PDB entry 7D4P | electron microscopy, 2.70 A resolution | chains A and B of the 4 polymer chains in the assembly

[Chain A (and B)]
Protein: Short transient receptor potential channel 5
From: Homo sapiens
Notes: chain B of this document is another copy of the same molecule, construct and numbering; everything in this record applies to it too
UniProt: Q9UL62 (TRPC5_HUMAN); residue numbers follow UniProt; this construct covers 1-764
Sequence (764 residues; row label = number of the first residue in the row):
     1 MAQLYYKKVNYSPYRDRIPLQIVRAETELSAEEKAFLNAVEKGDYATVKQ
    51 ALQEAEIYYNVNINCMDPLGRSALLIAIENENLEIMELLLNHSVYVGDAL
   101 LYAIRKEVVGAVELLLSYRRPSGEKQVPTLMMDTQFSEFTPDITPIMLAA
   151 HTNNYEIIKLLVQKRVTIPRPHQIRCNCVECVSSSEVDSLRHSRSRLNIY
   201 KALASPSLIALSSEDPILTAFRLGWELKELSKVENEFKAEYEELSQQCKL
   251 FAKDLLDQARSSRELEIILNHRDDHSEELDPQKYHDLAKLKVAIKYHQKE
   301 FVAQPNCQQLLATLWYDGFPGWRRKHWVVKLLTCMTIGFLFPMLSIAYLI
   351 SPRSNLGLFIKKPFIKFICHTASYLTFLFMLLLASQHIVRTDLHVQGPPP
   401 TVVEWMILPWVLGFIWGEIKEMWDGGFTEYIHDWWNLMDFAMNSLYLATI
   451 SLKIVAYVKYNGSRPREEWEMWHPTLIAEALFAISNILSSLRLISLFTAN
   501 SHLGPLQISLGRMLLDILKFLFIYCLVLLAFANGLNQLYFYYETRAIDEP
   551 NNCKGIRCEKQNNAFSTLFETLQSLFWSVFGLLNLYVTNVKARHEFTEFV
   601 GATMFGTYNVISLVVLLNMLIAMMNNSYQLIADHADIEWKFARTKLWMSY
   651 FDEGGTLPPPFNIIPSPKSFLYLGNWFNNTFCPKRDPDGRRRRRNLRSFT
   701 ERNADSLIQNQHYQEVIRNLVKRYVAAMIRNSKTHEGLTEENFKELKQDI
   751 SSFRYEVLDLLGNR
Unresolved in the structure: 1-16, 119-133, 274-285, 387-391, 665-705, 735-738, 763-764
Cystine bridges: Cys-553/Cys-558
Ion coordination: Zn2+: His-172, Cys-176, Cys-178, Cys-181; Ca2+: Glu-418, Asn-436, Asp-439
Ligand contacts:
  - Clemizole (GX0; 1-[(4-chlorophenyl)methyl]-2-(pyrrolidin-1-ylmethyl)benzimidazole): Tyr-374, Gly-413, Phe-414, Gly-417, Glu-418, Asp-439, Met-442, Asn-443, Tyr-446, Ser-489, Arg-492, Leu-493, Ser-495, Leu-496, Pro-659, Asn-662
  - phosphatidylethanolamine (PTY), molecule 1: Asp-433, Trp-434, Trp-435, Leu-437, Met-438, Ile-484, Ile-487, Leu-488, Leu-491, Gln-507, Gly-511, Leu-514
  - phosphatidylethanolamine (PTY), molecule 2: Phe-531, Val-600, Thr-603, Met-604, Thr-607, Ile-611
  - YZY ((2S)-2-(hexadecanoyloxy)-3-hydroxypropyl (9Z)-octadec-9-enoate), molecule 1: Leu-514, Phe-520, Leu-521, Tyr-524, Leu-528, Arg-557, Phe-569, Leu-572, Gln-573, Phe-576, Trp-577, Val-579, Ser-612, Leu-617
  - YZY, molecule 2: Phe-599, Ala-602, Thr-603, Gly-606, Thr-607, Val-610, Ile-611, Val-614, Val-615, Leu-616
UniProt features mapped onto this chain:
  - binding site (Zn(2+)): His-172, Cys-176, Cys-178, Cys-181
  - binding site (Ca(2+)): Glu-418, Glu-421, Asn-436, Asp-439
  - glycosylation: Asn-461 (N-linked (GlcNAc...) asparagine)
From the paper describing this entry:
  - binding site for Clemizole: Tyr-374, Phe-414, Gly-417, Glu-418, Asp-439, Met-442, Asn-443, Tyr-446, Arg-492, Ser-495, Leu-496, Pro-659
  - mutagenesis - F414M, S495A: unchanged binding to Clemizole
  - mutagenesis - N443L: decreased binding to Clemizole
  - specificity-determining residues: Asn-443
  - Ca2+ coordination: Glu-418, Glu-421, Asn-436, Asp-439
  - binding site for YZY: Tyr-524, Leu-528, Gln-573, Phe-576, Trp-577, Val-579, Val-610, Ile-611, Leu-616, Leu-617

[Interface between chain A and chain B]
Residue-residue contacts (165; chain A residue first):
  Arg-17(A) / Thr-167(B)
  Arg-17(A) / Ile-168(B)
  Arg-17(A) / Arg-170(B)
  Ile-18(A) / Thr-167(B)
  Ile-18(A) / Ile-168(B)  hydrogen bond (backbone-backbone)
  Ile-18(A) / Arg-170(B)
  Ile-18(A) / Leu-203(B)  hydrophobic
  Pro-19(A) / Thr-167(B)
  Leu-20(A) / Ile-146(B)  hydrophobic
  Leu-20(A) / Val-162(B)
  Leu-20(A) / Val-166(B)  hydrogen bond (backbone-backbone)
  Leu-20(A) / Ile-168(B)  hydrophobic
  Leu-20(A) / Leu-208(B)  hydrophobic
  Leu-20(A) / Ser-212(B)
  Gln-21(A) / Val-162(B)
  Gln-21(A) / Ser-212(B)  hydrogen bond (backbone-backbone)
  Ile-22(A) / Val-162(B)  hydrophobic
  Val-23(A) / Ser-212(B)
  Val-23(A) / Ser-213(B)
  Val-23(A) / Glu-214(B)
  Arg-24(A) / Ile-209(B)
  Arg-24(A) / Ala-210(B)  hydrogen bond (side chain-backbone)
  Arg-24(A) / Ser-213(B)  hydrogen bond (side chain-backbone)
  Arg-24(A) / Glu-214(B)
  Arg-24(A) / Pro-216(B)
  Arg-24(A) / Gln-714(B)
  Arg-24(A) / Ile-717(B)
  Arg-24(A) / Arg-718(B)
  Arg-24(A) / Val-721(B)
  Glu-28(A) / Gln-163(B)
  Pro-68(A) / Tyr-155(B)
  Pro-68(A) / Lys-159(B)
  Leu-69(A) / Glu-156(B)
  Leu-69(A) / Ile-729(B)  hydrophobic
  Arg-71(A) / Lys-733(B)
  Glu-79(A) / Lys-733(B)  salt bridge
  Arg-105(A) / Arg-730(B)  hydrogen bond (backbone-side chain)
  Phe-136(A) / Lys-722(B)
  Phe-136(A) / Arg-723(B)
  Phe-136(A) / Ala-726(B)  hydrophobic
  Ser-137(A) / Arg-260(B)  hydrogen bond (backbone-side chain)
  Glu-138(A) / Ala-726(B)
  Thr-140(A) / Arg-260(B)
  Arg-175(A) / Arg-324(B)
  Cys-176(A) / Arg-324(B)
  Asn-177(A) / Arg-324(B)  hydrogen bond
  Asp-188(A) / Ser-261(B)
  Asp-188(A) / Ser-262(B)  hydrogen bond (side chain-backbone)
  Ser-189(A) / Ser-262(B)  hydrogen bond (backbone-side chain)
  Ser-189(A) / Gln-309(B)
  Leu-190(A) / Arg-260(B)
  Leu-190(A) / Ser-261(B)
  Leu-190(A) / Ser-262(B)  hydrogen bond (backbone-side chain)
  Leu-190(A) / Asn-306(B)
  Arg-191(A) / Ser-261(B)
  Val-233(A) / Arg-323(B)
  Glu-234(A) / Arg-323(B)  salt bridge
  Asn-235(A) / Arg-323(B)
  Glu-236(A) / Pro-305(B)
  Glu-236(A) / Gln-308(B)
  Glu-236(A) / Arg-323(B)
  Glu-236(A) / Lys-640(B)  salt bridge
  Lys-519(A) / His-502(B)
  Lys-519(A) / Leu-506(B)
  Phe-522(A) / Phe-497(B)  hydrophobic
  Phe-522(A) / Leu-503(B)  hydrophobic
  Ile-523(A) / Phe-497(B)  hydrophobic
  Ile-523(A) / Leu-510(B)  hydrophobic
  Leu-526(A) / Ser-490(B)
  Leu-526(A) / Leu-493(B)  hydrophobic
  Leu-526(A) / Ile-494(B)  hydrophobic
  Leu-526(A) / Phe-497(B)  hydrophobic
  Ala-530(A) / Ile-487(B)
  Ala-530(A) / Ser-490(B)
  Ala-530(A) / Leu-491(B)  hydrophobic
  Phe-531(A) / Ile-487(B)  hydrophobic
  Asn-533(A) / Leu-382(B)
  Asn-533(A) / Asn-486(B)
  Asn-533(A) / Ser-490(B)
  Gly-534(A) / Ala-483(B)
  Gly-534(A) / Ile-487(B)
  Asn-536(A) / Ser-385(B)
  Gln-537(A) / Leu-381(B)
  Gln-537(A) / Ala-384(B)
  Gln-537(A) / Ser-385(B)
  Gln-537(A) / Phe-482(B)
  Gln-537(A) / Asn-486(B)  hydrogen bond
  Leu-538(A) / Ala-480(B)  hydrophobic
  Phe-540(A) / Ser-385(B)
  Tyr-541(A) / Leu-393(B)
  Tyr-541(A) / Arg-466(B)
  Tyr-541(A) / Glu-479(B)  hydrogen bond
  Tyr-542(A) / Leu-476(B)
  Lys-560(A) / Glu-559(B)  salt bridge
  Leu-583(A) / Leu-582(B)
  Leu-585(A) / Ile-556(B)
  Leu-585(A) / Trp-577(B)  hydrophobic
  Leu-585(A) / Leu-582(B)  hydrophobic
  Tyr-586(A) / Arg-557(B)
  Tyr-586(A) / Cys-558(B)
  Tyr-586(A) / Glu-559(B)
  Thr-588(A) / Arg-557(B)
  Asn-589(A) / Arg-557(B)
  His-594(A) / Arg-466(B)  hydrogen bond (side chain-backbone)
  His-594(A) / Leu-476(B)
  Glu-595(A) / Met-471(B)
  Phe-596(A) / Met-471(B)
  Phe-596(A) / Trp-472(B)  hydrophobic
  Phe-596(A) / Ile-477(B)  hydrophobic
  Phe-596(A) / Ala-480(B)  hydrophobic
  Phe-599(A) / Phe-569(B)  hydrophobic
  Phe-599(A) / Gln-573(B)
  Ala-602(A) / Arg-557(B)
  Ala-602(A) / Trp-577(B)
  Met-604(A) / Ala-483(B)  hydrophobic
  Met-604(A) / Ile-484(B)  hydrophobic
  Met-604(A) / Ile-487(B)  hydrophobic
  Phe-605(A) / Trp-577(B)  hydrophobic
  Phe-605(A) / Leu-582(B)  hydrophobic
  Gly-606(A) / Phe-576(B)
  Gly-606(A) / Trp-577(B)
  Asn-609(A) / Phe-580(B)
  Val-610(A) / Phe-576(B)  hydrophobic
  Val-610(A) / Phe-580(B)  hydrophobic
  Leu-613(A) / Phe-580(B)  hydrophobic
  Val-614(A) / Leu-620(B)  hydrophobic
  Val-614(A) / Met-624(B)
  Val-615(A) / Ile-517(B)  hydrophobic
  Asn-618(A) / Leu-617(B)
  Asn-618(A) / Leu-620(B)
  Asn-618(A) / Ile-621(B)
  Asn-618(A) / Met-624(B)
  Met-619(A) / Leu-510(B)
  Met-619(A) / Met-513(B)  hydrophobic
  Met-619(A) / Ile-517(B)  hydrophobic
  Ala-622(A) / Asn-625(B)
  Ala-622(A) / Tyr-628(B)
  Met-623(A) / Leu-506(B)  hydrophobic
  Met-623(A) / Tyr-628(B)
  Asn-625(A) / Asn-625(B)  hydrogen bond
  Asn-626(A) / Tyr-628(B)
  Asn-626(A) / Ala-632(B)
  Gln-629(A) / Gln-629(B)  hydrogen bond
  Thr-739(A) / Thr-734(B)
  Glu-740(A) / Lys-733(B)
  Glu-740(A) / Asn-742(B)
  Glu-741(A) / Lys-733(B)
  Phe-743(A) / Asn-742(B)
  Phe-743(A) / Phe-743(B)  hydrophobic
  Phe-743(A) / Leu-746(B)  hydrophobic
  Leu-746(A) / Leu-746(B)  hydrophobic
  Lys-747(A) / Glu-745(B)  salt bridge
  Lys-747(A) / Leu-746(B)
  Lys-747(A) / Asp-749(B)
  Ile-750(A) / Leu-746(B)  hydrophobic
  Ile-750(A) / Ile-750(B)  hydrophobic
  Phe-753(A) / Phe-753(B)  hydrophobic
  Arg-754(A) / Glu-84(B)  salt bridge
  Arg-754(A) / Phe-753(B)
  Arg-754(A) / Glu-756(B)  salt bridge
  Val-757(A) / Phe-753(B)  hydrophobic
  Val-757(A) / Val-757(B)  hydrophobic
  Leu-758(A) / Glu-756(B)
  Leu-761(A) / Leu-760(B)  hydrophobic
  Leu-761(A) / Leu-761(B)  hydrophobic
Other interface residues (no listed pair), chain A (97 interface residues in all): Glu-26, Lys-106, Phe-139, Pro-141, Val-182, Ser-193, Phe-237, Val-527, Leu-568, Gly-581, Ala-592, Arg-593, Thr-597, Glu-598, Val-600, Ile-621
Other interface residues (no listed pair), chain B (109 interface residues in all): Lys-164, Pro-169, Leu-211, Ala-259, Leu-265, Glu-467, Trp-469, Glu-470, Leu-514, Cys-553, Gln-561, Arg-643

[Overview]
The interface between chain A and chain B involves 97 residues on one side and 109 on the other, with 16
hydrogen bonds and 7 salt bridges. Among the polar pairs are Glu-79(A)/Lys-733(B), Glu-234(A)/Arg-323(B) and
Glu-236(A)/Lys-640(B). The paper reports a binding site for Clemizole at Tyr-374(A), Phe-414(A) and Gly-417(A)
among others; N443L of chain A reduces binding to Clemizole; 3 substitutions were tested in all.
Both chains are Short transient receptor potential channel 5 (Homo sapiens). Entry 7D4P (Structure of human
TRPC5 in complex with clemizole) was determined by electron microscopy, deposited together with 7D4Q and 7E4T.
